Entry 4GB3 (X-ray diffraction, 2.74 A resolution); this record covers chains 2 and 3 of the 4 polymer chains in the assembly.

[Chain 2]
Protein: coat protein 2
Source organism: Human coxsackievirus B3
Reference sequence: F8VA14 (F8VA14_9ENTO); residues 1-263 here correspond to UniProt positions 70-332 (UniProt number = residue number + 69)
Sequence (263 residues; each row starts with the number of its first residue):
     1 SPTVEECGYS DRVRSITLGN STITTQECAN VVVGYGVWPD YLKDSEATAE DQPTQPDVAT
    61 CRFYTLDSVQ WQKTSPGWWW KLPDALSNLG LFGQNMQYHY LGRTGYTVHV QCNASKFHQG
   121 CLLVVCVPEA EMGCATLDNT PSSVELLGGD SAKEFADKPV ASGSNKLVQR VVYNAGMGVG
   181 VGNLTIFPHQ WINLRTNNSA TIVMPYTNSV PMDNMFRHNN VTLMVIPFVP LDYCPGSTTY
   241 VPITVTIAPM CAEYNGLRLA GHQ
Disordered / not traced: 1-7

[Chain 3]
Protein: coat protein 3
Source organism: Human coxsackievirus B3
Reference sequence: F8VA14 (F8VA14_9ENTO); residues 1-238 here correspond to UniProt positions 333-570 (UniProt number = residue number + 332)
Sequence (238 residues; each row starts with the number of its first residue):
     1 GLPTMNTPGS CQFLTSDDFQ SPSAMPQYDV TPEMRIPGEV KNLMEIAEVD SVVPVQNVGE
    61 KVNSMEAYQI PVRSNEGSGT QVFGFPLQPG YSSVFSRTLL GEILNYYTHW SGSIKLTFMF
   121 CGSAMATGKF LLAYSPPGAG APTKRVDAML GTHVVWDVGL QSSCVLCIPW ISQTHYRYVA
   181 SDEYTAGGFI TCWYQTNIVV PADAQSSCYI MCFVSACNDF SVRLLKDTPF ITQQNFFQ

[Chain 2 / chain 3 interface]
Contacting residue pairs (75):
  Arg12(2) with Leu160(3)
  Tyr35(2) with Pro37(3); Gly38(3)
  Lys43(2) with Arg35(3)
  Glu46(2) with Met34(3); Arg35(3), hydrogen bond (side chain-backbone)
  Lys116(2) with Ser123(3); Ala124(3), hydrogen bond (backbone-backbone); Met125(3), hydrogen bond (backbone-backbone)
  Phe117(2) with Ser123(3); Met125(3), hydrophobic; Ala202(3); Asp203(3); Ala204(3), hydrophobic
  His118(2) with Ser123(3)
  Gln119(2) with Cys121(3); Gly122(3); Ser123(3); Gln205(3), hydrogen bond (side chain-backbone); Ser207(3)
  Gly120(2) with Cys121(3)
  Cys121(2) with Met119(3), hydrophobic; Cys121(3), hydrophobic; Met211(3), hydrophobic
  Val172(2) with Met65(3), hydrophobic
  Tyr173(2) with Asn63(3), hydrogen bond; Ser64(3)
  Val181(2) with Met65(3), hydrophobic; Tyr68(3), hydrophobic
  Gly182(2) with Ser51(3); Val52(3), hydrogen bond (backbone-backbone); Tyr68(3), hydrogen bond (backbone-side chain)
  Asn183(2) with Ser51(3); Arg97(3), hydrogen bond (side chain-backbone); Thr98(3); Leu99(3), hydrogen bond (side chain-backbone)
  Thr185(2) with Asp50(3), hydrogen bond (side chain-backbone); Ser51(3)
  Ile186(2) with Leu99(3), hydrophobic
  Trp191(2) with Val52(3), hydrophobic; Met211(3), hydrophobic; Phe213(3)
  Asn193(2) with Phe120(3), hydrogen bond (side chain-backbone); Cys121(3), hydrogen bond
  Arg195(2) with Phe120(3); Gly122(3); Ser123(3), hydrogen bond (side chain-backbone); Ala124(3), hydrogen bond (side chain-backbone); Ala126(3); Val158(3); Gly159(3), hydrogen bond (side chain-backbone)
  Thr196(2) with Leu160(3); Ser162(3)
  Pro205(2) with Pro37(3), hydrophobic
  Tyr206(2) with Pro37(3)
  Asn208(2) with Met34(3); Ile36(3)
  Val210(2) with Met34(3)
  Pro211(2) with Met34(3)
  Pro227(2) with Met65(3)
  Phe228(2) with Val52(3), hydrophobic; Met65(3), hydrophobic; Tyr68(3), hydrophobic; Gln69(3), hydrogen bond (backbone-side chain); Met211(3), hydrophobic
  Val229(2) with Cys121(3), hydrophobic; Tyr209(3), hydrophobic; Met211(3), hydrophobic
  Pro230(2) with Gln69(3)
  Asp232(2) with Gln205(3)
  Tyr233(2) with Gln205(3)
  Cys234(2) with Asp203(3); Ala204(3); Gln205(3)
  Ser237(2) with Asp203(3)
Other interface residues (no listed pair), chain 2 (39 interface residues in all): Val37, Gly180, Thr207, Ser209, Ile226
Other interface residues (no listed pair), chain 3 (41 interface residues in all): Ile46, Val49, Val62, Pro201, Cys208

[Overview]
39 residues of chain 2 face 41 of chain 3 across their interface; the contacts include 16 hydrogen bonds.
Polar pairs include Glu46(2)-Arg35(3), Gln119(2)-Gln205(3) and Tyr173(2)-Asn63(3).
Chain 2 is coat protein 2 and chain 3 is coat protein 3, both from Human coxsackievirus B3; the structure,
Human coxsackievirus B3 strain RD coat protein, was determined by X-ray diffraction together with 3J24 from
the same study.
